9CJ1 - chain A; structure by X-ray diffraction, 1.80 A resolution.

# Chain A
Molecule: Mitogen-activated protein kinase 14
Source organism: Homo sapiens
Notes: EC 2.7.11.24
UniProt: Q16539 (MK14_HUMAN); numbering as in UniProt (aligned over 1-360)
Chain sequence (360 residues; numbered 1 to 360; the number before each row is that of its first residue):
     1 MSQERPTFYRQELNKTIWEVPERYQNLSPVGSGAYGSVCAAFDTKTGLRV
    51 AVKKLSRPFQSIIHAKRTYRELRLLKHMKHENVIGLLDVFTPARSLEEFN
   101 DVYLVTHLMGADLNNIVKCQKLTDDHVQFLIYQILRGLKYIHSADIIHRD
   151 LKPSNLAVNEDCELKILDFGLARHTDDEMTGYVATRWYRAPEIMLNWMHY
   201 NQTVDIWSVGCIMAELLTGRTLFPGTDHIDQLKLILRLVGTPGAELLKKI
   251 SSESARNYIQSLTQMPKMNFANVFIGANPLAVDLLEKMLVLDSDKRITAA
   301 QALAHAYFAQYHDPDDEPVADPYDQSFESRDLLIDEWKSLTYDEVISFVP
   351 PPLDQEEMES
Not modelled in the structure: 1-4, 117-118, 121-122, 170-181, 352-360
Modified positions: Thr180 (phosphothreonine; TPO); Tyr182 (O-phosphotyrosine; PTR)
Disulfides: Cys119-Cys162
Small-molecule neighbours: Nilotinib (NIL): Val38, Ala51, Val52, Lys53, Arg67, Arg70, Glu71, Leu74, Leu75, Met78, Val83, Ile84, Leu104, Val105, Thr106, His107, Leu108, Met109, Ile141, His148, Ile166, Leu167, Asp168, Phe169
UniProt features mapped onto this chain:
  - motif: Thr180 to Tyr182 (TXY)
  - active site: Asp168 (Proton acceptor)
  - binding site (ATP): Val30 to Val38, Lys53
  - modified residue: Ser2 (N-acetylserine), Thr16 (Phosphothreonine), Lys53 (N6-acetyllysine), Lys152 (N6-acetyllysine), Thr180 (Phosphothreonine), Tyr182 (Phosphotyrosine), Thr263 (Phosphothreonine), Tyr323 (Phosphotyrosine)
  - natural variant: Ala51 (A51V: In a gastric adenocarcinoma sample), Pro322 (P322R: In a lung adenocarcinoma sample)
  - mutagenesis: Ala34 (A34V: Lowered kinase activity), Lys53 (K53R: Loss of kinase activity), Lys54 (K54R: Impairs MAP2K6/MKK6-dependent autophosphorylation), Tyr69 (Y69H: Lowered kinase activity), Asp168 (D168A: Loss of kinase activity), Thr175 (T175A: No effect on either the kinase activity or tyrosine phosphorylation), Asp176 (D176A: Emulation of the active state. Increase in activity; when associated with S-327 or L-327), Asp177 (D177A: Loss of kinase activity), Thr180 (T180E: Loss of kinase activity), Tyr182 (Y182F: Loss of kinase activity), Ala320 (A320T: Lowered kinase activity), Phe327 (F327L: Emulation of the active state. Increase in activity; when associated with A-176; F327S: Emulation of the active state. Increase in activity; when associated with A-176), 1 further mutagenesis entry in UniProt
Reported in the primary citation:
  - binding site for Nilotinib: Asp168, Phe169
  - post-translational modification sites: Tyr182

# Summary
Chain A binds Nilotinib. From UniProt: active-site residue Asp168, 10 ATP-binding residues and 13 mutagenesis
sites. The paper reports a binding site for Nilotinib at Asp168 and Phe169; a modification site at Tyr182.
Chain A is Mitogen-activated protein kinase 14 (Homo sapiens); the structure, Dual phosphorylated human p38
alpha bound to nilotinib, was determined by X-ray diffraction (same publication as 9CJ2, 9CJ3, 9CJ4 and 9CJ5).
